PDB entry 5VY9 | electron microscopy, 6.70 A resolution (low resolution: residue-level contacts below are approximate; hydrogen-bond / salt-bridge calls are withheld) | chains C and P of the 7 polymer chains in the assembly

[Chain C]
Protein: Heat shock protein 104
Organism: Saccharomyces cerevisiae (strain ATCC 204508 / S288c)
UniProt: P31539 (HS104_YEAST); residues 1-908 here = UniProt positions 1-908
Sequence (908 residues; row label = number of the first residue in the row):
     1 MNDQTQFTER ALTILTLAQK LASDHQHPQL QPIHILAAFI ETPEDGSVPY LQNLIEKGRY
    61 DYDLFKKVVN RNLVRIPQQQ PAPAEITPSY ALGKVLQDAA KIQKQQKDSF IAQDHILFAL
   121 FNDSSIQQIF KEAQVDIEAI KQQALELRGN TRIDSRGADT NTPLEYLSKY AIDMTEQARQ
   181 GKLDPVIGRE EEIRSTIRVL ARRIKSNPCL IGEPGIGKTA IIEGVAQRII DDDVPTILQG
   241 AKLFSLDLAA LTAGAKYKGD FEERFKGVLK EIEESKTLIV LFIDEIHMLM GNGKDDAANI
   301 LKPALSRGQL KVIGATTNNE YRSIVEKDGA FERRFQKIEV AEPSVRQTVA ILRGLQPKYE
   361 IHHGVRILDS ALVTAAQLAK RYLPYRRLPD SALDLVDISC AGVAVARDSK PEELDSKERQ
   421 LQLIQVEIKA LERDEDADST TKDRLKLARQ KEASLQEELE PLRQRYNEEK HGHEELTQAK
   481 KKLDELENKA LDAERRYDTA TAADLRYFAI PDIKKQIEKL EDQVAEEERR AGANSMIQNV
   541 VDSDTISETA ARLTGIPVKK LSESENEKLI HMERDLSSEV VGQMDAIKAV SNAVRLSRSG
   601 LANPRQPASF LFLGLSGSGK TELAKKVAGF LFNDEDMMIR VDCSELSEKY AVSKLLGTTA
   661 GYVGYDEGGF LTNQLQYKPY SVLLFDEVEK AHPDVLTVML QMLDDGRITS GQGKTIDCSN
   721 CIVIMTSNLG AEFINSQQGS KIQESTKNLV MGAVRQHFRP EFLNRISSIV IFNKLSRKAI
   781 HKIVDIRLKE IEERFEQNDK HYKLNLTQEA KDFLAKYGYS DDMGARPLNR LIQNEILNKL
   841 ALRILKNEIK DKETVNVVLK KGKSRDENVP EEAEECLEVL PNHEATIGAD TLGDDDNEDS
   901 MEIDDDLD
Unresolved in the structure: 1-5, 150-165, 410-537, 860-873, 885-908
Curated features (UniProtKB/Swiss-Prot):
  - region: Asp905 to Asp908 (Interaction surface for TPR repeats)
  - motif: Asn773 to Lys789 (Nuclear localization signal)
  - binding site (ATP): Gly212 to Thr219, Gly614 to Thr621
  - modified residue: Met1 (N-acetylmethionine), Ser206 (Phosphoserine), Ser306 (Phosphoserine), Thr499 (Phosphothreonine), Ser535 (Phosphoserine)
  - cross-link (Glycyl lysine isopeptide (Lys-Gly)): Lys442 (interchain with G-Cter in ubiquitin), Lys620 (interchain with G-Cter in ubiquitin)
  - mutagenesis: Asp184 (D184A/D/F/N/L/Q/S: Confers resistance to prion-curing by guanidine; D184K/W/Y: Impairs prion propagation), Gly217 (G217S: Largely reduces ATP hydrolysis. Alters bud morphology and causes septin mislocalization; when associated with I-499; G217V: Completely abolishes ATP hydrolysis), Lys218 (K218T: Abolishes substrate binding. Unable to confer thermotolerance. Reduces ATP hydrolysis by 98%; when associated with T-315. Completely abolishes ATPase activity; when associated with T-620), Tyr257 (Y257A: Reduces thermotolerance 10-fold), Glu285 (E285Q: In HSP104(TRAP); completely abolishes ATP hydrolysis, but does not affect nucleotide binding, thus keeping HSP104 in an ATP-bound state; when associated with Q-687), Ala315 (A315T: Reduces ATP hydrolysis by 98%; when associated with T-218), Thr317 (T317A: Reduces rate of ATP hydrolysis at NBD1 nearly 10-fold. No effect on oligomerization), Arg334 (R334M: Reduces ATPase activity by 80%. Impairs oligomerization), Arg419 (R419M: Reduces ATPase activity by 80%), Arg444 (R444M: Reduces ATPase activity by 80%), Leu462 (L462R: Impairs prion propagation, but does not affect thermotolerance), Arg495 (R495M: Increases ATPase activity 3-fold), 18 further mutagenesis entries in UniProt
Small-molecule neighbours:
  - ATP-gamma-S (AGS; phosphothiophosphoric acid-adenylate ester), molecule 1: Asp184, Pro185, Val186, Ile187, Arg189, Glu213, Pro214, Gly215, Ile216, Gly217, Lys218, Thr219, Ala220, Glu285, Ile351, Leu355, Pro389, Leu393
  - ATP-gamma-S (AGS), molecule 2: Glu579, Val580, Val581, Leu615, Ser616, Gly617, Ser618, Gly619, Lys620, Thr621, Glu622, Arg640, Asn728, Phe772, Leu775, Ile783, Arg787, Ala825, Arg826, Asn829
Reported in the primary citation:
  - mutagenesis - N728A (Kd 33nM): increased binding to ATP
  - mutagenesis - T317A (Kd > 2muM): unchanged binding to ATP
  - mutagenesis - T317A (Kd 1.4muM): decreased binding to ATPgammaS
  - mutagenesis - N728A (Kd 16-20nM): unchanged binding to ATPgammaS
  - mutagenesis - T317A (Kd 1.4muM): decreased binding to ATP-gamma-S
  - mutagenesis - N728A (Kd 16-20nM): unchanged binding to ATP-gamma-S

[Chain P]
Protein: Alpha-S1-casein
Organism: Bos taurus
Sequence (28 residues; each row starts with the number of its first residue; X marks 28 residues of unknown identity (built as UNK)):
     1 XXXXXXXXXX XXXXXXXXXX XXXXXXXX

[Chain C / chain P interface]
Chain C residues in contact with chain P, 6 residues: Tyr257, Lys258, Gly661, Tyr662, Val663, Tyr665

[Overview]
No residue of chain C is in contact with chain P. Chain C binds ATP-gamma-S. From UniProt: 16 ATP-binding
residues and 30 mutagenesis sites on chain C. The paper reports that N728A of chain C increases binding to
ATP; T317A of chain C reduces binding to ATPgammaS.
Chain C is Heat shock protein 104 (Saccharomyces cerevisiae (strain ATCC 204508 / S288c)) and chain P is
Alpha-S1-casein (Bos taurus); the structure, S. cerevisiae Hsp104:casein complex, Middle Domain Conformation,
was determined by electron microscopy, deposited together with 5VJH, 5VY8 and 5VYA.
